6IIO - chains A and B of the 3 polymer chains in the assembly; structure by electron microscopy, 3.12 A resolution.

== Chain A ==
Protein: VP1
From: Coxsackievirus A10
UniProt: A0A1B3Z4Y8 (A0A1B3Z4Y8_9ENTO); residues 1-297 here correspond to UniProt positions 565-861 (UniProt number = residue number + 564)
Amino-acid sequence (297 residues; row label = number of the first residue in the row):
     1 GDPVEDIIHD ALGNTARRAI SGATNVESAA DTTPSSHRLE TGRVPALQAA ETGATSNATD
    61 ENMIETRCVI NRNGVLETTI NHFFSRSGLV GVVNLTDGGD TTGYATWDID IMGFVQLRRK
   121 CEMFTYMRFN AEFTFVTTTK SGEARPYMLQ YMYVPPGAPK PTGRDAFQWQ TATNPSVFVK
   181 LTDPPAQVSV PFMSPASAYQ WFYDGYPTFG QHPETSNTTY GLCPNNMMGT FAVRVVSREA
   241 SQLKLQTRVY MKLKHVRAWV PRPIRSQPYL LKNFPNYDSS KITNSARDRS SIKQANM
Disordered / not traced: 1-72, 215-217, 297
What the authors report for this chain:
  - conformationally variable residues: Ile109, Met228, Phe231

== Chain B ==
Protein: VP0
From: Coxsackievirus A10
UniProt: A0A1B3Z4Y8 (A0A1B3Z4Y8_9ENTO); numbering as in UniProt (aligned over 1-324)
Amino-acid sequence (324 residues; row label = number of the first residue in the row):
     1 MGAQVSTQKS GSHETGNVAT GGSTINFTNI NYYKDSYAAS ATRQDFTQDP KKFTQPVLDS
    61 IRELSAPLNS PSVEACGYSD RVAQLTVGNS SITTQEAANI VLAYGEWPEY CPDTDATAVD
   121 KPTRPDVSVN RFYTLDSKMW QENSTGWYWK FPDVLNKTGV FGQNAQFHYL YRSGFCLHVQ
   181 CNASKFHQGA LLVAVIPEFV IAGRGSNTKP NEAPHPGFTT TFPGTTGATF HDPYVLDSGV
   241 PLSQALIYPH QWVNLRTNNC ATVIVPYINA VPFDSAINHS NFGLVVVPVS PLKYSSGATT
   301 AIPITITIAP LNSEFGGLRQ AVSQ
Disordered / not traced: 1-96, 114-121, 321-324

== Interface between chain A and chain B ==
Residue-residue contacts (65):
  Tyr126(A) with Glu198(B); Asn269(B)
  Ser197(A) with Ala270(B), hydrogen bond (backbone-backbone)
  Ala198(A) with Ala270(B)
  Phe202(A) with Glu198(B)
  Tyr203(A) with Glu198(B); Val200(B); His279(B)
  Asp204(A) with Lys150(B), salt bridge; Glu198(B), hydrogen bond (backbone-side chain); Phe199(B); Val200(B); Phe222(B); His279(B); Ser280(B), hydrogen bond (backbone-backbone)
  Gly205(A) with Phe222(B); Asn278(B)
  Tyr206(A) with Phe218(B); Thr221(B); Asn278(B)
  Thr208(A) with Asn278(B), hydrogen bond (backbone-side chain)
  Phe209(A) with Asn278(B)
  Gln211(A) with Ile277(B)
  Glu214(A) with Phe218(B)
  Thr218(A) with His215(B)
  Tyr220(A) with Val200(B); Thr221(B)
  Val260(A) with Tyr104(B); Pro197(B), hydrophobic
  Arg262(A) with Pro197(B), hydrogen bond (side chain-backbone); Glu198(B), hydrogen bond (side chain-backbone); Ile247(B); Tyr248(B)
  Pro263(A) with Val240(B); Gln244(B); Ile247(B); Tyr248(B)
  Ile264(A) with Val240(B); Pro241(B); Gln244(B), hydrogen bond (backbone-side chain)
  Arg265(A) with Ser238(B), hydrogen bond (side chain-backbone); Gly239(B)
  Ser266(A) with Gly239(B); Pro241(B)
  Gln267(A) with Gly239(B), hydrogen bond (backbone-backbone)
  Leu270(A) with Ser206(B); Thr208(B), hydrogen bond (backbone-side chain)
  Leu271(A) with Lys209(B); Ala213(B), hydrophobic
  Phe274(A) with His215(B)
  Pro275(A) with Ala202(B)
  Asn276(A) with Ala202(B); Gly203(B), hydrogen bond (side chain-backbone)
  Tyr277(A) with Gly203(B), hydrogen bond (backbone-backbone); Arg204(B); Asp232(B), hydrogen bond; Val235(B); Asp237(B); Gly239(B)
  Asp278(A) with Ser206(B), hydrogen bond
  Ser279(A) with Arg204(B), hydrogen bond; Gly205(B); Asp232(B)
  Ile282(A) with Asp232(B)
  Ser285(A) with Tyr234(B), hydrogen bond (backbone-side chain)
Interface residues without a listed pair, chain A (36 interface residues in all): Thr125, Ala196, Gln200, Pro261, Asn284
Interface residues without a listed pair, chain B (40 interface residues in all): Tyr169, Ile201, Ile268, Val271, Asp274

== In short ==
Chain A and chain B form an interface of 36 and 40 residues respectively, with 16 hydrogen bonds and 1 salt
bridge. Among the polar pairs are Asp204(A)-Lys150(B), Asp204(A)-Glu198(B) and Thr208(A)-Asn278(B). From the
paper: conformational variability at Ile109(A), Met228(A) and Phe231(A).
Chain A is VP1 and chain B is VP0, both from Coxsackievirus A10; the structure, Cryo-EM structure of CV-A10
native empty particle, was determined by electron microscopy together with 6IIJ from the same study.
